PDB entry 7MW4 | electron microscopy, 3.42 A resolution | chains A and B of the 9 polymer chains in the assembly

[Chain A (and B)]
Protein: Spike glycoprotein
Source organism: Severe acute respiratory syndrome coronavirus 2
Notes: chain B of this document is another copy of the same molecule, construct and numbering; everything in this record applies to it too
UniProtKB: P0DTC2 (SPIKE_SARS2); residue numbers follow UniProt; this construct covers 1-1208
Sequence (1288 residues; numbered 1 to 1288; the number before each row is that of its first residue):
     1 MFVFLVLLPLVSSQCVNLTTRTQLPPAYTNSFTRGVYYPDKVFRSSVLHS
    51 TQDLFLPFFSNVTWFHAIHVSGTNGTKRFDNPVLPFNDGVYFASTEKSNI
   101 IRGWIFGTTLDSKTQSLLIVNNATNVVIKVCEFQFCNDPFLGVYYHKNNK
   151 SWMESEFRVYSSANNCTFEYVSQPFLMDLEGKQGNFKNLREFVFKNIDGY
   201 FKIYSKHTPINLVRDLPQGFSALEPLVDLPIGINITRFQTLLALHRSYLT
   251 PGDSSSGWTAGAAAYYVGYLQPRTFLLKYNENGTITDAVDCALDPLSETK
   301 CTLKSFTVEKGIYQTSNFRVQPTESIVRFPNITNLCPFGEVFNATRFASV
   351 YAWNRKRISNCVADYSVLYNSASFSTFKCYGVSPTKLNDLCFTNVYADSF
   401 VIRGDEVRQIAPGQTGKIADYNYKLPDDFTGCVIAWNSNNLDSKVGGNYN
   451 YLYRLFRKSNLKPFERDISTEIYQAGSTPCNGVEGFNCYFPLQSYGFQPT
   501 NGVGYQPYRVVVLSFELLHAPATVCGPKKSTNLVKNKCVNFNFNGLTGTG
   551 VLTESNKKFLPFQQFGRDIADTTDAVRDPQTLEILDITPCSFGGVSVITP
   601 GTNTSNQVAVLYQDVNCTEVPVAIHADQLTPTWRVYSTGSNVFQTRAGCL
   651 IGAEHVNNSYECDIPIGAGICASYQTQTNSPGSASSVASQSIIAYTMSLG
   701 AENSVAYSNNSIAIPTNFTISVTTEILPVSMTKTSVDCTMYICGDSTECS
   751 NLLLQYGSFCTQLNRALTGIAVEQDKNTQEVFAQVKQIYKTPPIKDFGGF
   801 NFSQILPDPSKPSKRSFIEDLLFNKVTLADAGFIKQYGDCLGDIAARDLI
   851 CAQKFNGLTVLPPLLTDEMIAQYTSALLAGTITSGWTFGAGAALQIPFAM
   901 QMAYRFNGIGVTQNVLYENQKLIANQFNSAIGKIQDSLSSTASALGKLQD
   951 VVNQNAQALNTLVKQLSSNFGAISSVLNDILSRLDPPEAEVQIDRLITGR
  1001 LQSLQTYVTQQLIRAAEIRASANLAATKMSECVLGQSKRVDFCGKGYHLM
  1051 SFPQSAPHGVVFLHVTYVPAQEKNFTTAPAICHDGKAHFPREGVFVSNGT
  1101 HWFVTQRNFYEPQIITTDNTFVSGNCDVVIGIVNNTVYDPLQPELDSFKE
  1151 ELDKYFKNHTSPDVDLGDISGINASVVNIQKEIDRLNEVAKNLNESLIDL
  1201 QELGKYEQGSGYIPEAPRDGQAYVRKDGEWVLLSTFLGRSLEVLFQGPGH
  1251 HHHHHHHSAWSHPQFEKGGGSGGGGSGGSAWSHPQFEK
Not modelled in the structure: 1-26, 68-78, 96-97, 142-156, 177-186, 246-262, 621-640, 676-689, 828-853, 1146-1288
Differences from the reference sequence: conflict G682 (Arg in P0DTC2), S683 (Arg in P0DTC2), S685 (Arg in P0DTC2), P986 (Lys in P0DTC2), P987 (Val in P0DTC2); expression tag (1209-1288)
Disulfides: C131-C166, C291-C301, C336-C361, C379-C432, C391-C525, C480-C488, C538-C590, C617-C649, C662-C671, C738-C760, C743-C749, C1032-C1043, C1082-C1126
Covalent attachments: N-acetylglucosamine (NAG) linked to N61, N122, N165, N234, N282, N331, N343, N603, N616, N657, N709, N717, N801, N1074, N1098, N1134
Swiss-Prot annotation at these positions:
  - region: N280 to C301 (Putative superantigen), R403 to D405 (Integrin-binding motif), N448 to F456 (Immunodominant HLA epitope recognized by the CD8+), P681, A684 (Putative superantigen), S816 to Y837 (Fusion peptide 1), K835 to F855 (Fusion peptide 2), D1163 to E1202 (Heptad repeat 2)
  - site: R815, S816 (Cleavage)
  - glycosylation: N17 (N-linked (GlcNAc...) (complex) asparagine), N61 (N-linked (GlcNAc...) (hybrid) asparagine), N74 (N-linked (GlcNAc...) (complex) asparagine), N122 (N-linked (GlcNAc...) (hybrid) asparagine), N149 (N-linked (GlcNAc...) (complex) asparagine), N165 (N-linked (GlcNAc...) (complex) asparagine), N234 (N-linked (GlcNAc...) (high mannose) asparagine), N282 (N-linked (GlcNAc...) (complex) asparagine), T323 (O-linked (GalNAc) threonine), S325 (O-linked (HexNAc...) serine), N331 (N-linked (GlcNAc...) (complex) asparagine), N343 (N-linked (GlcNAc...) (complex) asparagine), N603 (N-linked (GlcNAc...) (hybrid) asparagine), N616 (N-linked (GlcNAc...) (complex) asparagine), N657 (N-linked (GlcNAc...) (complex) asparagine), T676 (O-linked (GlcNAc...) threonine), T678 (O-linked (GlcNAc...) threonine), N709 (N-linked (GlcNAc...) (high mannose) asparagine), N717 (N-linked (GlcNAc...) (hybrid) asparagine), N801 (N-linked (GlcNAc...) (hybrid) asparagine) and 6 more in UniProt

[Chain A / chain B interface]
Residue-residue contacts (146):
  N317(A) with D737(B), hydrogen bond
  R319(A) with M740(B)
  R357(A) with P230(B)
  G381(A) with R983(B); L984(B)
  V382(A) with R983(B)
  S383(A) with R983(B), hydrogen bond (backbone-backbone); L984(B); D985(B), hydrogen bond
  T385(A) with D985(B)
  K386(A) with L981(B); S982(B); L984(B)
  L390(A) with S982(B); R983(B)
  N394(A) with Y200(B)
  T430(A) with R983(B)
  L517(A) with R983(B)
  P521(A) with K41(B)
  T547(A) with N978(B), hydrogen bond (backbone-side chain)
  G548(A) with N978(B)
  T549(A) with D745(B), hydrogen bond
  K557(A) with F43(B)
  K558(A) with F43(B); N282(B)
  F559(A) with F43(B), hydrophobic
  L560(A) with Y38(B)
  F562(A) with Y38(B), hydrophobic; K41(B); E224(B); P225(B), hydrophobic
  Q563(A) with K41(B); F43(B); G283(B)
  Q564(A) with K41(B), hydrogen bond (backbone-backbone)
  F565(A) with V42(B), hydrophobic; F43(B), hydrogen bond (backbone-backbone)
  G566(A) with F43(B)
  R567(A) with V42(B); F43(B), hydrogen bond (backbone-backbone); R44(B)
  A570(A) with V963(B), hydrophobic
  F592(A) with G857(B)
  Q613(A) with L861(B)
  D614(A) with T859(B)
  A647(A) with P862(B), hydrophobic
  P665(A) with L864(B), hydrophobic
  G667(A) with L864(B)
  A668(A) with P863(B), hydrogen bond (backbone-backbone); L864(B)
  G669(A) with L864(B), hydrogen bond (backbone-backbone); M869(B)
  T696(A) with M869(B)
  M697(A) with L864(B), hydrophobic; L865(B), hydrophobic; M869(B), hydrophobic
  L699(A) with I788(B), hydrophobic; M869(B), hydrophobic; Y873(B), hydrophobic
  G700(A) with I788(B)
  A701(A) with Q787(B); I788(B), hydrogen bond (backbone-backbone)
  E702(A) with I788(B); K790(B)
  N703(A) with Q787(B), hydrogen bond; I788(B), hydrogen bond (backbone-backbone); Y789(B); K790(B), hydrogen bond (backbone-backbone)
  S704(A) with K790(B)
  V705(A) with Y789(B), hydrophobic; T883(B); Q895(B)
  A706(A) with Q895(B)
  Y707(A) with P792(B), hydrophobic; D796(B), hydrogen bond (side chain-backbone); F797(B); T883(B); I896(B); P897(B), hydrophobic; F898(B), hydrogen bond (side chain-backbone)
  S708(A) with P897(B)
  N709(A) with D796(B), hydrogen bond; P897(B)
  S711(A) with Q895(B); I896(B); P897(B)
  I712(A) with Q895(B); I896(B), hydrophobic
  A713(A) with L894(B); Q895(B), hydrogen bond (backbone-backbone)
  P715(A) with L894(B), hydrophobic
  Q957(A) with R765(B)
  T961(A) with S758(B)
  Q965(A) with Y756(B), hydrogen bond (side chain-backbone); G757(B); S758(B), hydrogen bond (side chain-backbone)
  S968(A) with Q755(B); Y756(B), hydrogen bond (side chain-backbone); G757(B)
  N969(A) with Q755(B), hydrogen bond (backbone-backbone)
  F970(A) with Q755(B), hydrogen bond (backbone-backbone); Y756(B); F759(B), hydrophobic
  G971(A) with Q755(B)
  R995(A) with Y756(B); D994(B), salt bridge
  Q1002(A) with L1001(B); Q1005(B), hydrogen bond
  T1006(A) with F759(B); Q762(B); Q1005(B), hydrogen bond
  T1009(A) with T1009(B)
  Q1010(A) with Q762(B); L1012(B)
  I1013(A) with L1012(B), hydrophobic
  E1017(A) with R1019(B), salt bridge
  R1039(A) with T1027(B); E1031(B), salt bridge; R1039(B)
  V1040(A) with S1030(B); E1031(B); G1035(B)
  D1041(A) with S1030(B); L1034(B)
  K1045(A) with Q784(B); G889(B)
  G1046(A) with A890(B)
  Y1047(A) with A890(B), hydrophobic
  E1072(A) with A892(B); L894(B)
  N1074(A) with Q895(B)
  T1077(A) with M900(B)
  P1079(A) with Y917(B), hydrophobic
  F1089(A) with N914(B); Y917(B), hydrophobic
  P1090(A) with Q913(B)
  V1094(A) with Y904(B)
  R1107(A) with Y904(B); Q913(B)
  F1121(A) with N914(B)
  S1123(A) with N914(B), hydrogen bond; E918(B), hydrogen bond; E1111(B)
  V1128(A) with E918(B)
  V1129(A) with Y917(B), hydrophobic
  L1141(A) with L1141(B), hydrophobic
Also at the interface, not in a pair above, chain A (104 interface residues in all): Q314, Y396, G545, I569, D571, T572, P589, R646, I666, C671, N710, G999, S1003, V1068, A1078, G1093, V1122, I1130, L1145
Also at the interface, not in a pair above, chain B (93 interface residues in all): D40, S45, V47, T768, K854, F855, N856, L858, Q872, G891, A893, N907, Q920, K921, D979, I1013, Q1113, E1144, L1145

[In short]
104 residues of chain A face 93 of chain B across their interface; the contacts include 27 hydrogen bonds and
3 salt bridges. Polar pairs include R995(A)-D994(B), E1017(A)-R1019(B) and R1039(A)-E1031(B). Covalently
linked N-acetylglucosamine: at N61(A), N122(A), N165(A), N234(A), N282(A) and N331(A) and 10 more.
Both chains are Spike glycoprotein (Severe acute respiratory syndrome coronavirus 2). Entry 7MW4 (Structure of
the SARS-CoV-2 Spike trimer with one RBD down in complex with the Fab fragment ...) was determined by electron
microscopy together with 7MW2, 7MW3, 7MW5 and 7MW6 from the same study.
